1WBB - chains B and E of the 4 polymer chains in the assembly; structure by X-ray diffraction, 2.50 A resolution.

# Chain B
Name: DNA mismatch repair protein muts
Organism: Escherichia coli
UniProt: P23909 (MUTS_ECOLI); residue numbers follow UniProt; this construct covers 1-800
Sequence (800 residues; row label = number of the first residue in the row):
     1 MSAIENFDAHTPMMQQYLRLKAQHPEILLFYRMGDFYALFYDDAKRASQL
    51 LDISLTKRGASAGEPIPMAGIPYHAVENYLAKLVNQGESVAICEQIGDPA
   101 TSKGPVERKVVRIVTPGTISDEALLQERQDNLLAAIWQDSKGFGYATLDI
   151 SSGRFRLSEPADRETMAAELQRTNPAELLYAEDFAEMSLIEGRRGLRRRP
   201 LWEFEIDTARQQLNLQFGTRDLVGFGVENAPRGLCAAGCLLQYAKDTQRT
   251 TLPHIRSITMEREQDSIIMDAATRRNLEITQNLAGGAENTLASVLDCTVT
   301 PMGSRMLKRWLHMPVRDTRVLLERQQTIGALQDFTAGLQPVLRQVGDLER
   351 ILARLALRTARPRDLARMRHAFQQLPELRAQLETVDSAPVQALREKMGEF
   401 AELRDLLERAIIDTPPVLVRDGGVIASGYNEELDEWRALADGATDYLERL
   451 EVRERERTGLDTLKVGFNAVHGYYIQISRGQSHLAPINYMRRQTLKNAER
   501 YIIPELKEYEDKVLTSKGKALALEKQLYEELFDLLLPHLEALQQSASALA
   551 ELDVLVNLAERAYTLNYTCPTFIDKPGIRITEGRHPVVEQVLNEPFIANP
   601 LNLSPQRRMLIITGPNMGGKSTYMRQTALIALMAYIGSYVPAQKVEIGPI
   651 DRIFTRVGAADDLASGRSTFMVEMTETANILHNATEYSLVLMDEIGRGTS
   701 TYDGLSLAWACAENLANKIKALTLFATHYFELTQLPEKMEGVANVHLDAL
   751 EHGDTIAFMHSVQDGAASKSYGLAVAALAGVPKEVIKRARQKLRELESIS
Disordered / not traced: 1-13, 57-66, 95-107, 659-668
Differences from the reference sequence: engineered mutation Ala-38 (Glu in P23909)
Swiss-Prot annotation at these positions:
  - binding site (ATP): Gly-614 to Ser-621
Reported in the primary citation:
  - binding site for the 17-nt DNA strand: Phe-36
  - mutagenesis - E38A: increased catalytic activity
  - mutagenesis - E38A: unchanged binding to G.T mismatch
  - mutagenesis - E38A: increased binding to homoduplex DNA

# Chain E
Molecule: 18-nt DNA strand
Sequence (18 nucleotides; each row starts with the number of its first residue):
     1 AGCTGCCAGGCACCAGTG

# How chain B and chain E interact
Residue-residue contacts (12):
  Arg-32(B) with DC3(E), salt bridge to the phosphate
  Gly-34(B) with DG2(E), hydrogen bond to the phosphate; DC3(E), phosphate contact
  Arg-108(B) with DG2(E), salt bridge to the phosphate
  Asn-468(B) with DG5(E), sugar contact
  Ala-469(B) with DT4(E), phosphate contact; DG5(E), hydrogen bond to the phosphate
  Leu-495(B) with DC6(E), phosphate contact; DC7(E), phosphate contact
  Lys-496(B) with DC7(E), hydrogen bond to the phosphate; DA8(E), salt bridge to the phosphate
  Arg-500(B) with DC6(E), salt bridge to the phosphate
Interface residues without a listed pair, chain B (11 interface residues in all): Met-33, Asp-461, Tyr-474
Interface residues without a listed pair, chain E (8 interface residues in all): DG16

# Overview
11 residues of chain B and 8 residues of chain E are in contact, with 3 hydrogen bonds and 4 salt bridges.
Polar contacts include Gly-34(B)/DG2(E), Ala-469(B)/DG5(E) and Lys-496(B)/DC7(E). From the paper: a binding
site for the 17-nt DNA strand at Phe-36(B); E38A of chain B increases catalytic activity.
Here chain B is DNA mismatch repair protein muts (Escherichia coli) and chain E is an 18-nt DNA strand. Entry
1WBB (Crystal structure of E. coli DNA mismatch repair enzyme MutS, E38A mutant, in complex with a ...) was
determined by X-ray diffraction, deposited together with 1WBD.
